Entry 2R7I (X-ray diffraction, 3.00 A resolution); this record covers chain A.

Chain A:
Name: Casein kinase II subunit alpha
Source organism: Rattus norvegicus
Notes: EC 2.7.11.1; fragment: catalytic subunit, C-terminal truncation 1-335
UniProtKB: P19139 (CSK21_RAT); residue numbers follow UniProt; this construct covers 1-335
Chain sequence (335 residues; row label = number of the first residue in the row):
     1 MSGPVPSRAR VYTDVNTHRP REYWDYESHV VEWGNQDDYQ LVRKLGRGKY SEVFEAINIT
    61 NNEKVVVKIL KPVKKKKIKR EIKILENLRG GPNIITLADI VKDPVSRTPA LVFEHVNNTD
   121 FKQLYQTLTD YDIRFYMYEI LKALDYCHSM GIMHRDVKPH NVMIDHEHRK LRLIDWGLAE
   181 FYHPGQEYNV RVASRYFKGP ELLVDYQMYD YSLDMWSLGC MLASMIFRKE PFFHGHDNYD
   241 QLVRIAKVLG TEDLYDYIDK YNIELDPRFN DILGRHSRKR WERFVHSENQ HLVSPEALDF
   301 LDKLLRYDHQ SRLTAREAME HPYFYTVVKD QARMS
Unresolved in the structure: 1, 45-49, 105-106, 331-335
Curated features (UniProtKB/Swiss-Prot):
  - region: Gln-36 to Leu-41 (Interaction with beta subunit)
  - active site: Asp-156 (Proton acceptor)
  - binding site (ATP): Leu-45 to Val-53, Lys-68

Overview:
From UniProt: active-site residue Asp-156 and 10 ATP-binding residues.
Chain A is Casein kinase II subunit alpha (Rattus norvegicus); the structure, Crystal structure of catalytic
subunit of protein kinase CK2, was determined by X-ray diffraction.
